Entry 9C58 (electron microscopy, 4.70 A resolution (low resolution: residue-level contacts below are approximate; hydrogen-bond / salt-bridge calls are withheld)); this record covers chains D and A of the 5 polymer chains in the assembly.

[Chain D]
Molecule: AP-3 complex subunit delta-1
Organism: Homo sapiens
UniProt: O14617 (AP3D1_HUMAN); residue numbers follow UniProt; this construct covers 1-617
Sequence (617 residues; row label = number of the first residue in the row):
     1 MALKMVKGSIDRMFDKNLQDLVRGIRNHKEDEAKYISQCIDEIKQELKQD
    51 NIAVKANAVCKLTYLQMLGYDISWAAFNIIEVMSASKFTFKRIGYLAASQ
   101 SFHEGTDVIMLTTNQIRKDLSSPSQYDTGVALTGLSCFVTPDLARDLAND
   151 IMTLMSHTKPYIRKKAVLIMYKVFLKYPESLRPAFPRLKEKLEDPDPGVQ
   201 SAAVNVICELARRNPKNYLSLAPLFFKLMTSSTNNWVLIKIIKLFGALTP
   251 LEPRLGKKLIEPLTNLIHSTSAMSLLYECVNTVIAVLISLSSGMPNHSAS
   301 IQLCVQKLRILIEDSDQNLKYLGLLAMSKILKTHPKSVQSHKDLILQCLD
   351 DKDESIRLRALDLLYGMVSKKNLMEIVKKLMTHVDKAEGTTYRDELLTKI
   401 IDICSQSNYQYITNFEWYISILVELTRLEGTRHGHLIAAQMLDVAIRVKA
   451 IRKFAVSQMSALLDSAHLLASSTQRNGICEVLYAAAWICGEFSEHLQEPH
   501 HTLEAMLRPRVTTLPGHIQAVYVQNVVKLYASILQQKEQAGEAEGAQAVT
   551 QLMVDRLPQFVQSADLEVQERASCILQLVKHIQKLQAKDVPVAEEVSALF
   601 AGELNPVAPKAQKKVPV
Disordered / not traced: 1-17, 602-617
Swiss-Prot annotation at these positions:
  - modified residue: Ala-2 (N-acetylalanine)

[Chain A]
Molecule: ADP-ribosylation factor 1
Organism: Homo sapiens
Notes: EC 3.6.5.2
UniProt: P84077 (ARF1_HUMAN); numbering as in UniProt (aligned over 2-181)
Sequence (182 residues; numbered 2 to 183; the number before each row is that of its first residue):
     2 GNIFANLFKGLFGKKEMRILMVGLDAAGKTTILYKLKLGEIVTTIPTIGF
    52 NVETVEYKNISFTVWDVGGLDKIRPLWRHYFQNTQGLIFVVDSNDRERVN
   102 EAREELMRMLAEDELRDAVLLVFANKQDLPNAMNAAEITDKLGLHSLRHR
   152 NWYIQATCATSGDGLYEGLDWLSNQLRNQKSL
Disordered / not traced: 2-17, 179-183
Differences from the reference sequence: engineered mutation Leu-71 (Gln in P84077); expression tag (182-183)
Bound ions: Mg2+: Thr-31, Thr-48 (together with GTP)
Residues lining bound ligands: GTP (guanosine-5'-triphosphate): Leu-25, Asp-26, Ala-27, Ala-28, Gly-29, Lys-30, Thr-31, Thr-32, Thr-45, Ile-46, Pro-47, Thr-48, Val-68, Gly-69, Gly-70, Leu-71, Asn-126, Lys-127, Asp-129, Leu-130, Cys-159, Ala-160, Thr-161
Swiss-Prot annotation at these positions:
  - region: Asn-3 to Lys-16 (Important for the stable binding to the membranes)
  - binding site (GTP): Gly-24 to Thr-32, Asn-126 to Asp-129, Ala-160
  - modified residue: Gly-2 (N-acetylglycine)
  - lipidation: Gly-2 (N-myristoyl glycine)
  - natural variant: Tyr-35 (Y35H: In PVNH8), Arg-99 (R99H: In PVNH8; uncertain significance), Lys-127 (K127E: In PVNH8)

[Interface between chain D and chain A]
Residue-residue contacts - 4 pairs, chain D then chain A:
  Met-110(D) / Ile-49(A)
  Met-110(D) / Gly-50(A)
  Thr-113(D) / Gly-50(A)
  Asn-114(D) / Phe-51(A)
Interface residues without a listed pair, chain D (4 interface residues in all): Leu-111
Interface residues without a listed pair, chain A (4 interface residues in all): Asn-52

[In short]
Chain D and chain A each contribute 4 residues to their interface. Ligands of chain A: GTP. Thr-31(A) and
Thr-48(A) form the Mg2+ site. Curated annotation (UniProt) lists 14 GTP-binding residues on chain A.
Here chain D is AP-3 complex subunit delta-1 and chain A is ADP-ribosylation factor 1, both from Homo sapiens.
Entry 9C58 (AP-3 bound to myristoylated Arf1 (Q71L)) was determined by electron microscopy together with 9C59,
9C5A, 9C5B and 9C5C from the same study.
